6NBT - chain A; structure by X-ray diffraction, 2.40 A resolution.

== Chain A ==
Molecule: CRISPR-associated protein
From: Staphylococcus epidermidis (strain ATCC 35984 / RP62A)
Notes: fragment: Subunit Csm3
UniProtKB: Q5HK91 (Q5HK91_STAEQ); residue numbers follow UniProt; this construct covers 2-214
Chain sequence (238 residues; each row starts with the number of its first residue; numbers below 1 keep their minus sign (Mse-23 is residue -23)):
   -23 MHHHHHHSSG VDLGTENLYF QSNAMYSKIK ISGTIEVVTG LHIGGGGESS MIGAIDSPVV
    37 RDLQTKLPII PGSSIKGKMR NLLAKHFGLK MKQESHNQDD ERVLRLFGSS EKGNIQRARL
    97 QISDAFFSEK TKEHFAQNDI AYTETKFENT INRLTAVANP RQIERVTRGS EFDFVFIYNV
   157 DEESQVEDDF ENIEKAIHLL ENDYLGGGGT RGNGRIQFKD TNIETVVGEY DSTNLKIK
Not modelled in the structure: -23 to 1, 21-31, 66-73, 125-136
Construct notes: initiating methionine (-23); expression tag (-22 to 1)
Modified residues: Mse-23, Mse1, Mse27, Mse67 (selenomethionine); Mse55 (selenomethionine; parent Met)
Bound ions: samarium (III) ion site 1: Asp75, Glu87; samarium (III) ion site 2 near Glu158 (its only coordinating residue here); samarium (III) ion site 3 near Glu170 (its only coordinating residue here); samarium (III) ion site 4: Glu177, Phe194; samarium (III) ion site 5: Glu177, Gln193 (shared with 1 residue of chain B); samarium (III) ion site 6: Asn178, Asp179; samarium (III) ion site 7: Asp196 (shared with 3 residues of chain B); Ca2+ site 1 near Ile199 (its only coordinating residue here); Ca2+ site 2: Thr201 (shared with 1 residue of chain B)
What the authors report for this chain:
  - catalytic residues: His18, Asp32, Glu124, Arg137, Arg141, Arg187 (proposed by the authors, not directly observed)
  - contacts within the chain: Arg37-Glu140 (salt bridge)

== Overview ==
Asp75 and Glu87 coordinate samarium (III) ion site 1. The samarium (III) ion site 4 is built by Glu177 and
Phe194. From the paper: catalytic residues His18, Asp32 and Glu124 among others; contacts within the chain
involving Arg37 and Glu140.
Chain A is CRISPR-associated protein (Staphylococcus epidermidis (strain ATCC 35984 / RP62A)); the structure,
CRISPR Complex Subunit Csm3 from Staphylococcus epidermidis RP62a, was determined by X-ray diffraction
together with 6NBU from the same study.
